Entry 5M0S (X-ray diffraction, 2.10 A resolution); this record covers chain A.

Chain A:
Molecule: Ectonucleotide pyrophosphatase/phosphodiesterase family member 2
Organism: Rattus norvegicus
Notes: EC 3.1.4.39
UniProt: Q64610 (ENPP2_RAT), isoform Q64610-2; residue numbers follow UniProt; this construct covers 36-862
Chain sequence (827 residues; each row starts with the number of its first residue):
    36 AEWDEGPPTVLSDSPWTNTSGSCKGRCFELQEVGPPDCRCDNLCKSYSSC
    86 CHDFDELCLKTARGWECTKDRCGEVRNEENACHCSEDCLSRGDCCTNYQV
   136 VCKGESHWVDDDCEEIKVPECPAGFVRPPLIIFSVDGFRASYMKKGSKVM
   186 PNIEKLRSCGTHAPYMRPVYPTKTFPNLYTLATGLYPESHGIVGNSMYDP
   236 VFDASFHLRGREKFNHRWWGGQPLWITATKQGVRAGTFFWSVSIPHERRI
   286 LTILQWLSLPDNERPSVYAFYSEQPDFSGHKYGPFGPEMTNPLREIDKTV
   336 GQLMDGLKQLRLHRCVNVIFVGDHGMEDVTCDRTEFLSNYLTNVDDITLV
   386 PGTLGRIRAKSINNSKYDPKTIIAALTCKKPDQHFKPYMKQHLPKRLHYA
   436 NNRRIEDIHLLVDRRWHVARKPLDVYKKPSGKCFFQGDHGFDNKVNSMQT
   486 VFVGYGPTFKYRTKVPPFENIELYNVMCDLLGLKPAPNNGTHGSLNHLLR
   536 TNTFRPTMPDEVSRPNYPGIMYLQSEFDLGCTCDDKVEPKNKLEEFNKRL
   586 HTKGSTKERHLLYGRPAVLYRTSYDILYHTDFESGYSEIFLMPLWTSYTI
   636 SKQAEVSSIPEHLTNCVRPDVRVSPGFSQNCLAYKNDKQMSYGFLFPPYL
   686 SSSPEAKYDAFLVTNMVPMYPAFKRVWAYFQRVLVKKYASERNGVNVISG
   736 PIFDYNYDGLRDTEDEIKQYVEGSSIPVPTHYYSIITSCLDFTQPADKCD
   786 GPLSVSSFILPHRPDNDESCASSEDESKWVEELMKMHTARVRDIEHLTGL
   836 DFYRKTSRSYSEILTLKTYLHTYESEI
Disordered / not traced: 36-55, 460-467, 570-588, 860-862
Disulfide bonds: Cys58-Cys75, Cys62-Cys93, Cys73-Cys86, Cys79-Cys85, Cys102-Cys119, Cys107-Cys137, Cys117-Cys130, Cys123-Cys129, Cys148-Cys194, Cys156-Cys350, Cys366-Cys468, Cys413-Cys805, Cys566-Cys666, Cys568-Cys651, Cys774-Cys784
Covalent attachments: N-acetylglucosamine (NAG) linked to Asn524
Construct notes: engineered mutation Ala410 (Asn in Q64610), Phe581 (Leu in Q64610), Thr591 (Arg in Q64610), Ala806 (Asn in Q64610)
Ion coordination: Zn2+ site 1: Asp171, Thr209, Asp358, His359; Zn2+ site 2: Asp311, His315, His474; Na+: Tyr669, Asp672, Met675; Ca2+: Asp739, Asn741, Asp743, Leu745, Asp747
Small-molecule neighbours: 7CW ([3,5-bis(chloranyl)phenyl]methyl N-[2-[[(4R)-4-[(3R,5S,7S,8R,9S,10S,13R,14S,17R)-10,13-dimethyl-3,7-bis(oxidanyl)-2,3,4,5,6,7,8,9,11,12,14,15,16,17-tetradecahydro-1H-cyclopenta[a]phenanthren-17-yl]pentanoyl]amino]ethyl]carbamate): Leu78, Tyr82, Ile167, Ser169, Phe210, Leu213, Tyr214, Leu216, Ala217, Lys248, Phe249, Asn250, His251, Trp254, Pro258, Trp260, Phe273, Phe274, Trp275, Tyr306
Swiss-Prot annotation at these positions:
  - motif: Arg126 to Asp128 (Cell attachment site)
  - active site: Thr209 (Nucleophile)
  - binding site (Zn(2+)): Asp171, Thr209, Asp311, His315, Asp358, His359, His474
  - binding site (1-(9Z-octadecenoyl)-sn-glycero-3-phosphate): Thr209, Asn230, Asp311, His474
  - binding site (1-hexadecanoyl-sn-glycero-3-phosphate): Thr209, Asn230, Asp311, His474
  - binding site (1-tetradecanoyl-sn-glycerol 3-phosphate): Thr209, Asn230, Asp311, His474
  - glycosylation (N-linked (GlcNAc...) asparagine): Asn53, Asn398, Asn524
  - mutagenesis: Asp171 (D171N: Abolishes lysophospholipase D activity), Thr209 (T209A: Abolishes lysophospholipase D activity; T209S: 15% of wild-type lysophospholipase D activity), Asp311 (D311N: Abolishes lysophospholipase D activity), His315 (H315Q: 20% of wild-type lysophospholipase D activity), Lys430 (K430A: Impaired secretion. No effect on lysophospholipase activity)
Reported in the primary citation:
  - binding site for 7CW: Tyr82, Trp260

Overview:
Ligands of chain A: compound 7CW. N-acetylglucosamine is covalently linked to Asn524. The Zn2+ site 1 is built
by Asp171, Thr209, Asp358 and His359. Curated annotation (UniProt) lists active-site residue Thr209, 7
Zn2+-binding residues, 4 residues binding 1-(9Z-octadecenoyl)-sn-glycero-3-phosphate and 4 residues binding
1-hexadecanoyl-sn-glycero-3-phosphate. The paper reports a binding site for 7CW at Tyr82 and Trp260.
Chain A is Ectonucleotide pyrophosphatase/phosphodiesterase family member 2 (Rattus norvegicus); the
structure, Structure-based evolution of a hybrid steroid series of Autotaxin inhibitors, was determined by
X-ray diffraction, deposited together with 5M0D, 5M0E and 5M0M.
